Entry 4MON (X-ray diffraction, 2.30 A resolution); this record covers chains A and B.

Chain A:
Molecule: Monellin
Source organism: Dioscoreophyllum cumminsii
UniProt: P02881 (MONA_DIOCU); numbering as in UniProt (aligned over 1-45)
Amino-acid sequence (45 residues; row label = number of the first residue in the row):
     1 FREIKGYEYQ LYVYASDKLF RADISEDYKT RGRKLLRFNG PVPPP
Unresolved in the structure: 1

Chain B:
Molecule: Monellin
Source organism: Dioscoreophyllum cumminsii
UniProt: P02882 (MONB_DIOCU); aligned to UniProt positions 1-49 over residues 1-49 (the alignment contains insertions or deletions, so no single offset holds)
Amino-acid sequence (50 residues; each row starts with the number of its first residue):
     1 GEWEIIDIGP FTQNLGKFAV DEENKIGQYG RLTFNKVIRP CMKKTIYENE
UniProt features mapped onto this chain:
  - site: Cys41 (Blocking, abolishes the sweet taste)

Chain A / chain B interface:
Contacting residue pairs - 54 pairs, chain A then chain B:
  Glu3(A) with Tyr47(B); Glu48(B), hydrogen bond (backbone-backbone); Asn49(B)
  Ile4(A) with Ile46(B)
  Lys5(A) with Ile46(B), hydrogen bond (backbone-backbone); Tyr47(B); Glu48(B), hydrogen bond (side chain-backbone)
  Gly6(A) with Lys44(B); Thr45(B); Ile46(B), hydrogen bond (backbone-backbone)
  Tyr7(A) with Lys43(B); Lys44(B); Ile46(B)
  Glu8(A) with Met42(B); Lys43(B); Lys44(B), hydrogen bond (backbone-backbone); Ile46(B)
  Tyr9(A) with Ile6(B), hydrophobic; Phe11(B); Leu15(B), hydrophobic; Met42(B)
  Gln10(A) with Trp3(B); Met42(B), hydrogen bond (backbone-backbone)
  Leu11(A) with Cys41(B), hydrophobic
  Tyr12(A) with Val37(B); Ile38(B), hydrophobic; Pro40(B)
  Val13(A) with Phe34(B), hydrophobic; Lys36(B)
  Tyr14(A) with Asn35(B), hydrogen bond (backbone-backbone); Lys36(B), hydrogen bond (backbone-backbone)
  Ala15(A) with Val20(B), hydrophobic; Thr33(B); Asn35(B)
  Ser16(A) with Leu32(B); Thr33(B), hydrogen bond (backbone-backbone); Asn35(B)
  Phe20(A) with Leu32(B), hydrophobic
  Ala22(A) with Ala19(B), hydrophobic
  Ile24(A) with Leu15(B); Phe18(B), hydrophobic
  Arg33(A) with Leu15(B); Phe18(B)
  Lys34(A) with Phe18(B)
  Leu35(A) with Ala19(B); Glu22(B); Glu23(B)
  Phe38(A) with Ala19(B), hydrophobic; Val20(B); Glu23(B); Tyr29(B)
  Asn39(A) with Tyr29(B)
  Gly40(A) with Tyr29(B)
  Pro45(A) with Arg39(B)
Interface residues without a listed pair, chain A (27 interface residues in all): Arg2, Asp17, Leu19
Interface residues without a listed pair, chain B (30 interface residues in all): Thr12, Arg31

In short:
Chain A and chain B form an interface of 27 and 30 residues respectively, with 9 hydrogen bonds. Polar pairs
include Lys5(A)-Glu48(B), Glu3(A)-Glu48(B) and Lys5(A)-Ile46(B).
Chain A is Monellin and chain B is Monellin, both from Dioscoreophyllum cumminsii; the structure, Orthorhombic
monellin, was determined by X-ray diffraction.
